PDB entry 8VHG | electron microscopy, 3.60 A resolution | chains A and B of the 4 polymer chains in the assembly

# Chain A
Molecule: Endothelial PAS domain-containing protein 1
From: Mus musculus
Reference sequence: P97481 (EPAS1_MOUSE); residue numbers follow UniProt; this construct covers 3-361
Amino-acid sequence (380 residues; row label = number of the first residue in the row; numbers below 1 keep their minus sign (Met-18 is residue -18)):
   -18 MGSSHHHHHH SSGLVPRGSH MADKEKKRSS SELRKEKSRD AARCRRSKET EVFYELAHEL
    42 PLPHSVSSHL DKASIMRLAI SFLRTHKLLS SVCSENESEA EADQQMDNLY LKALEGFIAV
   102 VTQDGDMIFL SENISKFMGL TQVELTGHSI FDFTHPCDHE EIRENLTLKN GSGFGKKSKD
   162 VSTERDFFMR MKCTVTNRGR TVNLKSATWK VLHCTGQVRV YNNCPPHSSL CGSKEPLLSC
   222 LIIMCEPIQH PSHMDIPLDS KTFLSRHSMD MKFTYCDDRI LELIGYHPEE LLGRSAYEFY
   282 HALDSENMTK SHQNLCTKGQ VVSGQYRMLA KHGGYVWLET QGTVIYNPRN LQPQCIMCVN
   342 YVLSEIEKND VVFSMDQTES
Disordered / not traced: -18 to 12, 76-88, 151-163, 174-185, 201-219, 356-361
Differences from the reference sequence: expression tag (-18 to 2)
Swiss-Prot annotation at these positions:
  - region: Arg26 to Lys53 (DNA-binding), Arg171 to Val192 (Required for heterodimer formation with ARNT)
  - mutagenesis: Ala23 (A23D: Decreases HRE DNA binding), Arg27 (R27A: Decreases HRE DNA binding), Phe169 (F169D: Decreases heterodimer formation with ARNT), Arg171 (R171A: Markedly decreases heterodimer formation with ARNT. Impairs heterodimer formation with ARNT; when associated with D-192), Asn184 (N184D: Decreases HRE DNA binding; when associated with D-186), Lys186 (K186D: Decreases HRE DNA binding; when associated with D-184), Val192 (V192D: Markedly decreases heterodimer formation with ARNT. Impairs heterodimer formation with ARNT; when associated with A-171), His194 (H194A: Decreases heterodimer formation with ARNT)

# Chain B
Molecule: Basic helix-loop-helix ARNT-like protein 1
From: Mus musculus
Reference sequence: Q9WTL8 (BMAL1_MOUSE); the construct has insertions or renumbered stretches relative to UniProt, so the offset changes along the chain: 68-273 = UniProt 75-280; 275-488 = UniProt 281-494
Amino-acid sequence (436 residues; each row starts with the number of its first residue):
    68 GRIKNAREAH SQIEKRRRDK MNSFIDELAS LVPTCNAMSR KLDKLTVLRM AVQHMKTLRG
   128 ATNPYTEANY KPTFLSDDEL KHLILRAADG FLFVVGCDRG KILFVSESVF KILNYSQNDL
   188 IGQSLFDYLH PKDIAKVKEQ LSSSDTAPRE RLIDAKTGLP VKTDITPGPS RLCSGARRSF
   248 FCRMKCNRPS VKVEDKDFAS TCSKKKADRK SFCTIHSTGY LKSWPPTKMG LDEDNEPDNE
   308 GCNLSCLVAI GRLHSHMVPQ PANGEIRVKS MEYVSRHAID GKFVFVDQRA TAILAYLPQE
   368 LLGTSCYEYF HQDDIGHLAE CHRQVLQTRE KITTNCYKFK IKDGSFITLR SRWFSFMNPW
   428 TKEVEYIVST NTVVLANVLE GGDPTFPQLT APPHSMDSML PSGEGGPKRT HPTVPGIPGG
   488 TENLYFQSDY KDDDDK
Disordered / not traced: 68-74, 102-110, 126-144, 164-167, 210-242, 254-279, 291-311, 321-337, 345-349, 407-412, 441-503
Differences from the reference sequence: insertion (274); expression tag (489-503)
Swiss-Prot annotation at these positions:
  - motif: Leu142 to Leu152 (Nuclear export signal 1), Leu361 to Leu369 (Nuclear export signal 2)
  - site: His77 (Interaction with E-box DNA), Ile80 (Interaction with E-box DNA), Glu81 (Interaction with E-box DNA), Arg85 (Interaction with E-box DNA), Leu125 (Important for interaction with CLOCK)
  - modified residue (Phosphoserine): Ser78, Ser90
  - cross-link (Glycyl lysine isopeptide (Lys-Gly)): Lys252 (interchain with G-Cter in SUMO2 and SUMO3), Lys259 (interchain with G-Cter in SUMO)

# How chain A and chain B interact
Contacting residue pairs - 68 pairs, chain A then chain B:
  Lys29(A) - Leu112(B)
  Glu30(A) - Leu112(B)
  Val33(A) - Leu112(B)  hydrophobic
  Val33(A) - Leu115(B)  hydrophobic
  Phe34(A) - Met88(B)  hydrophobic
  Phe34(A) - Leu115(B)  hydrophobic
  Leu37(A) - Leu115(B)
  Leu37(A) - Ala118(B)  hydrophobic
  Leu37(A) - Val119(B)
  Glu40(A) - Val119(B)
  Glu40(A) - Met122(B)
  Glu40(A) - Lys123(B)
  Met57(A) - Phe91(B)  hydrophobic
  Met57(A) - Leu95(B)  hydrophobic
  Ile61(A) - Glu94(B)
  Ile61(A) - Leu98(B)  hydrophobic
  Phe63(A) - Met122(B)  hydrophobic
  Leu64(A) - Leu98(B)  hydrophobic
  Arg65(A) - Leu98(B)
  His67(A) - Leu125(B)
  Leu70(A) - Glu146(B)
  Leu70(A) - Leu150(B)  hydrophobic
  Cys74(A) - His149(B)
  Leu90(A) - Leu159(B)  hydrophobic
  Leu90(A) - Val315(B)  hydrophobic
  Tyr91(A) - Leu147(B)  hydrophobic
  Tyr91(A) - Ile151(B)  hydrophobic
  Tyr91(A) - Leu159(B)  hydrophobic
  Leu92(A) - Leu147(B)  hydrophobic
  Ala94(A) - Ile317(B)
  Leu95(A) - Arg244(B)
  Leu95(A) - Arg319(B)
  Glu96(A) - Arg244(B)
  Ile99(A) - Ile151(B)  hydrophobic
  Gly197(A) - Ala154(B)
  Gln198(A) - Arg153(B)
  Met225(A) - Ala154(B)
  Met225(A) - Ala155(B)  hydrophobic
  Ile237(A) - Ser246(B)
  Pro238(A) - Gln207(B)
  Pro238(A) - Arg244(B)
  Asp240(A) - Lys203(B)
  Met250(A) - Trp427(B)  hydrophobic
  Asp251(A) - Asn425(B)
  Ser276(A) - Tyr433(B)
  Tyr278(A) - Asn425(B)
  Tyr278(A) - Tyr433(B)
  Glu279(A) - Arg343(B)  salt bridge
  Glu279(A) - Val351(B)
  Tyr281(A) - Arg343(B)  hydrogen bond (backbone-side chain)
  His282(A) - Phe352(B)
  Ala283(A) - Val341(B)  hydrophobic
  Ser286(A) - Val435(B)
  Glu287(A) - Phe423(B)
  His293(A) - Pro426(B)
  His293(A) - Trp427(B)
  Gln294(A) - Pro426(B)
  Cys297(A) - Trp427(B)  hydrogen bond
  Tyr342(A) - Ser246(B)
  Tyr342(A) - Phe248(B)  hydrophobic
  Leu344(A) - Thr281(B)
  Glu346(A) - Arg250(B)  salt bridge
  Phe354(A) - Val351(B)
  Phe354(A) - Phe352(B)
  Phe354(A) - Val353(B)  hydrogen bond (backbone-backbone)
  Phe354(A) - Leu369(B)
  Ser355(A) - Val351(B)
  Ser355(A) - Leu369(B)
Other interface residues (no listed pair), chain A (55 interface residues in all): Glu36, Arg58, Lys68, Val73, Thr196, Ile223, Asp236, Thr290, Pro334, Val353
Other interface residues (no listed pair), chain B (52 interface residues in all): Ser97, Val99, Arg116, Glu206, Ala243, Arg245, Thr285, Asp354, Met424
Interface features reported in the paper:
  - residue pairs: Met250(A)-Trp427(B)
  - hot spots on chain B (mutagenesis) - L95E, L95E/L115E, L115E, L150E, L150E/F248D, F248D, R343A, R343A/F423D, F423D: decreased binding to Endothelial PAS domain-containing protein 1 (chain A)

# Summary
55 residues of chain A and 52 residues of chain B are in contact, with 3 hydrogen bonds and 2 salt bridges.
Polar contacts include Glu279(A)-Arg343(B), Glu346(A)-Arg250(B) and Tyr281(A)-Arg343(B). The paper describes a
contact between Met250(A) and Trp427(B). From the paper: L95E, L95E/L115E and L115E of chain B, among others,
reduce binding to Endothelial PAS domain-containing protein 1 (chain A); 9 substitutions were tested in all.
Chain A is Endothelial PAS domain-containing protein 1 and chain B is Basic helix-loop-helix ARNT-like protein
1, both from Mus musculus; the structure, Structure of the BMAL1/HIF2A heterodimer in Complex with DNA, was
determined by electron microscopy.
